2ETZ - chains A and B; structure by solution NMR.

== Chain A ==
Name: Tyrosine-protein kinase ITK/TSK
From: Mus musculus
Notes: EC 2.7.1.112; fragment: SH2 domain
UniProtKB: Q03526 (ITK_MOUSE); residues 4-110 here correspond to UniProt positions 238-344 (UniProt number = residue number + 234)
Chain sequence (109 residues; each row starts with the number of its first residue):
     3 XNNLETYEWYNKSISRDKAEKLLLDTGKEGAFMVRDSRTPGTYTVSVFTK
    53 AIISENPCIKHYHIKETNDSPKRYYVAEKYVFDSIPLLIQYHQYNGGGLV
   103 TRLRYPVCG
Construct notes: cloning artifact (111)
Modified / non-standard residues: ACE (acetyl group) at position 3

== Chain B ==
Name: Lymphocyte cytosolic protein 2 phosphopeptide fragment
Notes: fragment: phosphopeptide fragment sequence database residues 143-148
UniProtKB: Q60787 (LCP2_MOUSE); residues 119-124 here correspond to UniProt positions 143-148 (UniProt number = residue number + 24)
Chain sequence (8 residues; row label = number of the first residue in the row):
   118 XADYEPPX
Construct notes: modified residue (121)
Modified / non-standard residues: ACE (acetyl group) at position 118; Tyr121 (o-phosphotyrosine; PTR); NH2 (amino group) at position 125

== Interface between chain A and chain B ==
Contacting residue pairs - 10 pairs, chain A then chain B:
  Ser17(A) - Tyr121(B)
  Arg18(A) - Tyr121(B)
  Ser39(A) - Tyr121(B)
  Thr46(A) - Tyr121(B)
  Lys62(A) - Glu122(B)
  His63(A) - Glu122(B)
  Lys67(A) - Pro124(B)
  Val78(A) - Pro124(B)
  Ala79(A) - Pro124(B)
  Glu80(A) - Pro124(B)
Other interface residues (no listed pair), chain A (13 interface residues in all): Arg37, Tyr64, His65

== Overview ==
The interface between chain A and chain B involves 13 residues on one side and 3 on the other.
Chain A is Tyrosine-protein kinase ITK/TSK (Mus musculus) and chain B is Lymphocyte cytosolic protein 2
phosphopeptide fragment; the structure, The NMR minimized average structure of the Itk SH2 domain bound to a
phosphopeptide, was determined by solution NMR together with 2EU0 from the same study.
